Entry 6I5J (X-ray diffraction, 2.80 A resolution); this record covers chains A and C of the 5 polymer chains in the assembly.

== Chain A ==
Name: Suppressor of cytokine signaling 2
Organism: Homo sapiens
Reference sequence: O14508 (SOCS2_HUMAN); residues 30-198 here = UniProt positions 30-198
Sequence (169 residues; each row starts with the number of its first residue):
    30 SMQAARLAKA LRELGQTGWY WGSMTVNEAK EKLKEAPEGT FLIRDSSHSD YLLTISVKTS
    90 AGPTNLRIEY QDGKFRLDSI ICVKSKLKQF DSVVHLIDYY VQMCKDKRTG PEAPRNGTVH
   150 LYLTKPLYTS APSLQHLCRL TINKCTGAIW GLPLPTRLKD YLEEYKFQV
Disordered / not traced: 138
Modified positions: C111 (S-(dimethylarsenic)cysteine; CAS); C133 (S-(dimethylarsenic)cysteine; CAS)
Differences from the reference sequence: engineered mutation M31 (Pro in O14508)
Metal / ion sites: Co2+: H149 (shared with 1 residue of chain K)
Swiss-Prot annotation at these positions:
  - modified residue (Phosphoserine): S30, S52
  - cross-link: K173 (Glycyl lysine isopeptide (Lys-Gly) (interchain with G-Cter in ubiquitin))
  - natural variant: S52 (S52N: Increased protein half-life), N94 (N94D: Decreased ability to bind phosphorylated substrates), R96 (R96L: Decreased ability to bind phosphorylated substrates), L106 (L106V: Does not affect ability to bind phosphorylated substrates), C133 (C133Y: Does not affect ability to bind phosphorylated substrates)
  - mutagenesis: R73 (R73E: Impaired ability to mediate ubiquitination of GHR), K87 (K87R: No effect on protein half-life), K154 (K154R: No effect on protein half-life), L163 (L163P: Abolished interaction with ELOB and ELOC, preventing formation of the ECS(SOCS2) complex), C167 (C167F: Abolished interaction with ELOB and ELOC, preventing formation of the ECS(SOCS2) complex), K173 (K173R: Increased protein half-life)
Reported in the primary citation:
  - conformationally variable residues (loop rearrangement, order/disorder transition): D107 to L116, K136 to N145
  - mutagenesis - L106V, C133Y: unchanged binding to Growth hormone receptor peptide

== Chain C ==
Name: Elongin-C
Organism: Homo sapiens
Reference sequence: Q15369 (ELOC_HUMAN); residue numbers follow UniProt; this construct covers 17-112
Sequence (97 residues; row label = number of the first residue in the row):
    16 MMYVKLISSD GHEFIVKREH ALTSGTIKAM LSGPGQFAEN ETNEVNFREI PSHVLSKVCM
    76 YFTYKVRYTN SSTEIPEFPI APEIALELLM AANFLDC
Differences from the reference sequence: initiating methionine (16)

== Chain A / chain C interface ==
Pairs across the interface (34):
  K61(A) with S87(C)
  K154(A) with E92(C), salt bridge
  L156(A) with E89(C)
  Y157(A) with I90(C)
  T158(A) with I90(C)
  S159(A) with I90(C)
  A160(A) with Y79(C), hydrophobic; K80(C), hydrogen bond (backbone-side chain); I90(C)
  P161(A) with Y76(C), hydrogen bond (backbone-side chain)
  S162(A) with Y76(C); C112(C)
  L163(A) with Y76(C), hydrogen bond (backbone-side chain); F93(C), hydrophobic; A107(C), hydrophobic; C112(C), hydrogen bond (backbone-backbone)
  Q164(A) with L104(C); A107(C); N108(C), hydrogen bond; C112(C)
  L166(A) with Y76(C), hydrophobic; F93(C), hydrophobic; I95(C), hydrophobic
  C167(A) with I95(C); A100(C); L103(C), hydrophobic; L104(C)
  T170(A) with I95(C)
  I171(A) with L101(C), hydrophobic; L104(C), hydrophobic
  L183(A) with L101(C), hydrophobic; M105(C), hydrophobic
  L187(A) with M105(C), hydrophobic; N108(C)
Also at the interface, not in a pair above, chain A (24 interface residues in all): C174, L181, P182, P184, R186, Y190, L191
Also at the interface, not in a pair above, chain C (21 interface residues in all): V73, Y83, P97, D111

== In short ==
24 residues of chain A and 21 residues of chain C are in contact, with 5 hydrogen bonds and 1 salt bridge.
Polar pairs include K154(A)-E92(C), A160(A)-K80(C) and P161(A)-Y76(C). The paper reports that L106V and C133Y
of chain A leave binding to Growth hormone receptor peptide unchanged; conformational variability at D107(A)
and K136(A).
Chain A is Suppressor of cytokine signaling 2 and chain C is Elongin-C, both from Homo sapiens; the structure,
Crystal structure of SOCS2:Elongin C:Elongin B in complex with growth hormone receptor peptide, was determined
by X-ray diffraction, deposited together with 6I4X and 6I5N.
